Entry 5MVW (X-ray diffraction, 1.82 A resolution); this record covers chains A and C of the 4 polymer chains in the assembly.

[Chain A]
Protein: Centrosomin
Source organism: Drosophila melanogaster
UniProt: P54623 (CNN_DROME), isoform P54623-2; residue numbers follow UniProt; this construct covers 1082-1148
Chain sequence (70 residues; each row starts with the number of its first residue):
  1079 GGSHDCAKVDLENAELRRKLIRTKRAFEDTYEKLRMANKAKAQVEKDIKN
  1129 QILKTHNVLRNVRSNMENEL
Not modelled in the structure: 1079-1080, 1141-1148
Sequence notes: expression tag (1079-1081)
Metal / ion sites: Zn2+: H1082, C1084 (shared with 2 residues of chain B)
From the paper describing this entry:
  - Zn2+ coordination: H1082, C1084
  - mutagenesis - R1141H: decreased localization

[Chain C]
Protein: Centrosomin
Source organism: Drosophila melanogaster
UniProt: P54623 (CNN_DROME), isoform P54623-2; residues 490-544 here = UniProt positions 490-544
Chain sequence (58 residues; row label = number of the first residue in the row):
   487 GPMDQQNSAVIGQLRLELQQARTEVETADKWRLECIDVCSVLTNRLEELA
   537 GFLNSLLK
Not modelled in the structure: 487-507
Sequence notes: expression tag (487-489); conflict I522 (Val in P54623)
From the paper describing this entry:
  - self-association interface (contacts with another copy of this molecule); pairs are residue here / residue on that copy: C521-C521 (disulfide), C525
  - mutagenesis - L535E: decreased binding to apo-LZ-homo-tetramer
  - mutagenesis - L535E: decreased stability
  - mutagenesis - L535E: decreased localization
  - mutagenesis - L535E: abolished binding to homo-tetramer

[Interface between chain A and chain C]
Residue-residue contacts (15):
  V1122(A) with L542(C), hydrophobic
  D1125(A) with F538(C)
  I1126(A) with F538(C)
  Q1129(A) with R531(C), hydrogen bond; L535(C); F538(C)
  K1132(A) with R531(C); E534(C), salt bridge
  T1133(A) with R531(C), hydrogen bond; L535(C)
  V1136(A) with V527(C), hydrophobic; L528(C), hydrophobic; R531(C)
  V1140(A) with V524(C), hydrophobic; L528(C), hydrophobic
Other interface residues (no listed pair), chain A (9 interface residues in all): L1137
Interface features reported in the paper:
  - interface residues, chain A: I1126(A), T1133(A), L1137(A)
  - interface residues, chain C: L528(C), L535(C), L542(C)
  - hot spots on chain C (mutagenesis) - L528E: abolished binding to Centrosomin (chain A)
  - hot spots on chain C (mutagenesis) - L532E, L539E, L542E: decreased binding to Centrosomin (chain A)

[Summary]
9 residues of chain A and 8 residues of chain C are in contact, with 2 hydrogen bonds and 1 salt bridge. Among
the polar pairs are K1132(A)-E534(C), Q1129(A)-R531(C) and T1133(A)-R531(C). From the paper: L532E, L539E and
L542E of chain C reduce binding to Centrosomin (chain A); interface residues I1126(A), T1133(A) and L528(C)
among others; 6 substitutions were tested in all.
Here chain A is Centrosomin and chain C is Centrosomin, both from Drosophila melanogaster. Entry 5MVW (Complex
between the Leucine Zipper (LZ) and Centrosomin-motif 2 (CM2) domains of Drosophila melanogaster Centrosomin
(Cnn)) was determined by X-ray diffraction, deposited together with 5MW0, 5MW9, 5MWE and 5I7C.
